9GOC - chains A and B; structure by X-ray diffraction, 1.89 A resolution.

# Chain A (and B)
Molecule: Dipeptidyl peptidase 9
Organism: Homo sapiens
Notes: EC 3.4.14.5; chain B of this document is another copy of the same molecule, construct and numbering; everything in this record applies to it too
Reference sequence: Q86TI2 (DPP9_HUMAN); numbering as in UniProt (aligned over 20-863)
Chain sequence (851 residues; numbered 19 to 869; the number before each row is that of its first residue):
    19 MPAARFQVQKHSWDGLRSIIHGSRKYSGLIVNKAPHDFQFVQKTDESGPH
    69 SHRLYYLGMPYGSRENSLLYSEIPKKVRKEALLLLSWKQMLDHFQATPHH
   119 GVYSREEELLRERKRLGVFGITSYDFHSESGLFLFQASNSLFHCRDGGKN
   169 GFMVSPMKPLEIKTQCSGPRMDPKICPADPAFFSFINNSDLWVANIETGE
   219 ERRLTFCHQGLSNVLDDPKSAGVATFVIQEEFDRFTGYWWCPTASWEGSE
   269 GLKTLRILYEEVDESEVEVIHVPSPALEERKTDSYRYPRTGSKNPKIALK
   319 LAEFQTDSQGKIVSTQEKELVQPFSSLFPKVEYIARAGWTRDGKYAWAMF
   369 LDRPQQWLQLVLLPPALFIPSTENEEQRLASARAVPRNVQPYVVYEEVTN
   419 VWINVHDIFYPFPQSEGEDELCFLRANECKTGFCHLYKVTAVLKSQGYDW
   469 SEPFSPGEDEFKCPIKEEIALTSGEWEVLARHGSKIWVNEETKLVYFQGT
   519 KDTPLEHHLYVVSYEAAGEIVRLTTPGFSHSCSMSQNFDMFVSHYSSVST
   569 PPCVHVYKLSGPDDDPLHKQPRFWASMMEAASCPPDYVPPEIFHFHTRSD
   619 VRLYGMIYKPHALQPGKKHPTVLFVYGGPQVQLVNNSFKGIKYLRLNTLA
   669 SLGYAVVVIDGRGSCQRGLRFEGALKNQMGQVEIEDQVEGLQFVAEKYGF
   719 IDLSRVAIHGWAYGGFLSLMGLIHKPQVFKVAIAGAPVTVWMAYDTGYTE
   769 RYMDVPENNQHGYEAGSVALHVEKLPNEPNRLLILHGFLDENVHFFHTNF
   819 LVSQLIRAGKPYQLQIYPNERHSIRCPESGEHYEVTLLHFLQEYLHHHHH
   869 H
Disordered / not traced: 19-20, 866-869 (chain B: 19, 44-51, 866-869)
Differences from the reference sequence: initiating methionine (19); conflict A730 (Ser in Q86TI2); expression tag (864-869)
UniProt features mapped onto this chain:
  - active site (Charge relay system): D808, H840
Small-molecule neighbours: Sulphostin (A1INE): R133, E248, E249, Y644, Q648, A730, Y762, Y766, N810, H840
What the authors report for this chain:
  - binding site for Sulphostin: E248, E249

# Chain A / chain B interface
Contacting residue pairs (81; chain A residue first):
  W31(A) - N795(B)
  W31(A) - P797(B)  hydrophobic
  W31(A) - G827(B)  hydrogen bond (side chain-backbone)
  W31(A) - P829(B)
  D32(A) - N795(B)  hydrogen bond
  R35(A) - G827(B)  hydrogen bond (side chain-backbone)
  S230(A) - N231(B)  hydrogen bond
  S230(A) - D234(B)  hydrogen bond
  N231(A) - S230(B)  hydrogen bond (side chain-backbone)
  N231(A) - N231(B)
  D234(A) - S230(B)  hydrogen bond
  V287(A) - K299(B)
  I288(A) - E297(B)
  I288(A) - R298(B)
  H289(A) - R298(B)  hydrogen bond (backbone-backbone)
  H289(A) - K299(B)
  H289(A) - T300(B)  hydrogen bond
  L295(A) - F814(B)
  E296(A) - F814(B)
  E297(A) - I288(B)
  R298(A) - E286(B)  salt bridge
  R298(A) - I288(B)
  R298(A) - H289(B)  hydrogen bond (backbone-backbone)
  R298(A) - R307(B)
  R298(A) - A761(B)  hydrogen bond (side chain-backbone)
  R298(A) - H812(B)  hydrogen bond
  R298(A) - F814(B)
  K299(A) - V287(B)
  K299(A) - H289(B)
  T300(A) - H289(B)  hydrogen bond
  T300(A) - T300(B)
  R307(A) - R298(B)
  N795(A) - W31(B)
  N795(A) - D32(B)  hydrogen bond
  P797(A) - H857(B)
  F806(A) - F806(B)  hydrophobic
  F806(A) - F813(B)  hydrophobic
  F806(A) - N817(B)
  F813(A) - F806(B)  hydrophobic
  F813(A) - I834(B)  hydrophobic
  F814(A) - L295(B)
  F814(A) - E296(B)
  F814(A) - R298(B)
  N817(A) - F806(B)
  N817(A) - I834(B)
  N817(A) - P836(B)
  V820(A) - I834(B)
  V820(A) - P836(B)  hydrophobic
  S821(A) - P836(B)
  S821(A) - N837(B)  hydrogen bond
  I824(A) - I834(B)
  I824(A) - P836(B)
  I824(A) - S847(B)
  I824(A) - H850(B)
  R825(A) - N837(B)
  G827(A) - W31(B)  hydrogen bond (backbone-side chain)
  G827(A) - R35(B)
  K828(A) - H850(B)  hydrogen bond (backbone-side chain)
  P829(A) - W31(B)
  Y830(A) - Q833(B)  hydrogen bond (backbone-side chain)
  Y830(A) - I834(B)  hydrogen bond (side chain-backbone)
  L832(A) - L832(B)
  L832(A) - I834(B)  hydrophobic
  Q833(A) - Y830(B)  hydrogen bond (side chain-backbone)
  I834(A) - N817(B)
  I834(A) - V820(B)
  I834(A) - I824(B)
  I834(A) - Y830(B)  hydrogen bond (backbone-side chain)
  I834(A) - L832(B)  hydrophobic
  P836(A) - N817(B)
  P836(A) - V820(B)  hydrophobic
  P836(A) - S821(B)
  P836(A) - I824(B)
  N837(A) - S821(B)
  E846(A) - I824(B)
  E846(A) - R825(B)  salt bridge
  S847(A) - I824(B)
  H850(A) - I824(B)
  H850(A) - K828(B)  hydrogen bond (side chain-backbone)
  H857(A) - P797(B)
  Y862(A) - Y862(B)  hydrogen bond
Interface residues without a listed pair, chain A (48 interface residues in all): E286, Y305, A761, N798, H812, L823, A826, Y835
Interface residues without a listed pair, chain B (49 interface residues in all): Y305, N798, H815, L823, A826, Y835, E846

# In short
48 residues of chain A and 49 residues of chain B are in contact, with 23 hydrogen bonds and 2 salt bridges.
Among the polar pairs are R298(A)-E286(B), E846(A)-R825(B) and W31(A)-G827(B). Bound to chain A: Sulphostin.
The paper reports a binding site for Sulphostin at E248(A) and E249(A).
Both chains are Dipeptidyl peptidase 9 (Homo sapiens). Entry 9GOC (Crystal structure of DPP9 Ser730Ala in
complex with sulphostin) was determined by X-ray diffraction together with 9GOD, 9GOH and 9GON from the same
study.
